6CWE - chains A and B of the 4 polymer chains in the assembly; structure by X-ray diffraction, 2.20 A resolution.

Chain A:
Name: Antigen-presenting glycoprotein CD1d1
Source organism: Mus musculus
UniProt: A0A0R4J090 (A0A0R4J090_MOUSE); residues 1-279 here correspond to UniProt positions 19-297 (UniProt number = residue number + 18)
Chain sequence (285 residues; row label = number of the first residue in the row):
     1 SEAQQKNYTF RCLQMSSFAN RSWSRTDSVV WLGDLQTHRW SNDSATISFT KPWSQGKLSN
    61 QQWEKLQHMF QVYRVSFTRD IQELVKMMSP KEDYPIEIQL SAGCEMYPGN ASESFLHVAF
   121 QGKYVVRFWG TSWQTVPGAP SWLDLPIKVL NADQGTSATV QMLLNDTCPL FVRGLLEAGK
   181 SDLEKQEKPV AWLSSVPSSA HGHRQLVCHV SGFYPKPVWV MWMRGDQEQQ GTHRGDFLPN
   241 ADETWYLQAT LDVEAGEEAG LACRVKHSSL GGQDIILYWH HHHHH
Unresolved in the structure: 1-6, 198-203, 280-285
Cystine bridges: Cys-104/Cys-168, Cys-208/Cys-263
Covalently attached groups: N-acetylglucosamine (NAG) linked to Asn-20, Asn-42; glycan linked to Asn-165
Sequence notes: expression tag (280-285)
Small-molecule neighbours: 7LP ((5R,6S,7S)-5,6-dihydroxy-7-(octanoylamino)-N-(6-phenylhexyl)-8-{[(2S,3R,4S,5R,6R)-3,4,5-trihydroxy-6-(hydroxymethyl)tetrahydro-2H-pyran-2-yl]oxy}octanamide): Val-72, Tyr-73, Ser-76, Phe-77, Asp-80, Ile-81, Leu-84, Val-85, Ile-98, Leu-100, Leu-116, Val-118, Phe-120, Trp-133, Trp-142, Leu-143, Pro-146, Leu-150, Asp-153, Gly-155, Thr-156, Thr-159, Val-160, Leu-163

Chain B:
Name: Beta-2-microglobulin
Source organism: Mus musculus
UniProt: P01887 (B2MG_MOUSE); residues 1-99 here correspond to UniProt positions 21-119 (UniProt number = residue number + 20)
Chain sequence (99 residues; each row starts with the number of its first residue):
     1 IQKTPQIQVY SRHPPENGKP NILNCYVTQF HPPHIEIQML KNGKKIPKVE MSDMSFSKDW
    61 SFYILAHTEF TPTETDTYAC RVKHASMAEP KTVYWDRDM
Unresolved in the structure: 1
Cystine bridges: Cys-25/Cys-80

Chain A / chain B interface:
Pairs across the interface (56):
  Arg-11(A) with Lys-58(B)
  Leu-13(A) with Ser-55(B); Phe-56(B)
  Gln-14(A) with Phe-56(B)
  Met-15(A) with Met-54(B); Phe-62(B), hydrophobic
  Ser-17(A) with Pro-33(B)
  Val-29(A) with Asp-53(B); Met-54(B); Ser-55(B)
  Trp-31(A) with Ser-55(B), hydrogen bond
  Gln-36(A) with Asp-53(B), hydrogen bond
  Arg-39(A) with Asp-53(B), salt bridge
  Glu-97(A) with Pro-32(B); Pro-33(B)
  Gln-99(A) with His-31(B); Phe-56(B); Trp-60(B), hydrogen bond (side chain-backbone); Phe-62(B)
  Leu-100(A) with Phe-56(B)
  Ser-101(A) with Trp-60(B)
  His-117(A) with Trp-60(B)
  Ala-119(A) with Trp-60(B), hydrophobic
  Gln-121(A) with His-31(B)
  Gly-122(A) with His-31(B); Trp-60(B)
  Tyr-124(A) with Trp-60(B)
  Val-190(A) with Pro-14(B), hydrophobic
  Trp-192(A) with Ser-11(B); His-13(B); Pro-14(B), hydrophobic; Pro-15(B)
  Ser-194(A) with Asp-98(B), hydrogen bond (side chain-backbone)
  Ser-195(A) with Asp-98(B)
  Val-196(A) with Asp-98(B)
  Val-207(A) with Met-99(B)
  His-209(A) with Met-99(B)
  Ser-211(A) with Arg-12(B), hydrogen bond (side chain-backbone)
  Gly-212(A) with Arg-12(B)
  Leu-238(A) with Gln-8(B); Tyr-10(B); Tyr-26(B), hydrophobic
  Pro-239(A) with Tyr-10(B), hydrogen bond (backbone-side chain); Tyr-26(B); Leu-65(B)
  Asn-240(A) with Tyr-10(B); Arg-12(B); Asn-24(B), hydrogen bond; Leu-65(B)
  Ala-241(A) with Leu-65(B); His-67(B)
  Asp-242(A) with Arg-12(B), salt bridge
  Thr-244(A) with Arg-12(B)
  Tyr-246(A) with Tyr-10(B), hydrophobic; Ser-11(B)
  Gln-248(A) with Met-99(B), hydrogen bond (side chain-backbone)
Interface residues without a listed pair, chain A (36 interface residues in all): Val-118
Interface residues without a listed pair, chain B (25 interface residues in all): Tyr-63, Arg-97

In short:
Chain A and chain B form an interface of 36 and 25 residues respectively, with 8 hydrogen bonds and 2 salt
bridges. Among the polar pairs are Arg-39(A)/Asp-53(B), Asp-242(A)/Arg-12(B) and Trp-31(A)/Ser-55(B). Bound to
chain A: compound 7LP. N-acetylglucosamine is covalently linked to Asn-20(A) and Asn-42(A).
Chain A is Antigen-presenting glycoprotein CD1d1 and chain B is Beta-2-microglobulin, both from Mus musculus;
the structure, Structure of alpha-GSA[8,6P] bound by CD1d and in complex with the Va14Vb8.2 TCR, was
determined by X-ray diffraction.
